Entry 2OTJ (X-ray diffraction, 2.90 A resolution); this record covers chains 0 and R of the 31 polymer chains in the assembly.

# Chain 0
Molecule: 23S ribosomal RNA
Organism: Haloarcula marismortui
Sequence (2922 nucleotides; row label = number of the first residue in the row):
     2 UUGGCUACUA UGCCAGCUGG UGGAUUGCUC GGCUCAGGCG CUGAUGAAGG ACGUGCCAAG
    62 CUGCGAUAAG CCAUGGGGAG CCGCACGGAG GCGAAGAACC AUGGAUUUCC GAAUGAGAAU
   122 CUCUCUAACA AUUGCUUCGC GCAAUGAGGA ACCCCGAGAA CUGAAACAUC UCAGUAUCGG
   182 GAGGAACAGA AAACGCAAUG UGAUGUCGUU AGUAACCGCG AGUGAACGCG AUACAGCCCA
   242 AACCGAAGCC CUCACGGGCA AUGUGGUGUC AGGGCUACCU CUCAUCAGCC GACCGUCUCG
   302 ACGAAGUCUC UUGGAACAGA GCGUGAUACA GGGUGACAAC CCCGUACUCG AGACCAGUAC
   362 GACGUGCGGU AGUGCCAGAG UAGCGGGGGU UGGAUAUCCC UCGCGAAUAA CGCAGGCAUC
   422 GACUGCGAAG GCUAAACACA ACCUGAGACC GAUAGUGAAC AAGUAGUGUG AACGAACGCU
   482 GCAAAGUACC CUCAGAAGGG AGGCGAAAUA GAGCAUGAAA UCAGUUGGCG AUCGAGCGAC
   542 AGGGCAUACA AGGUCCCUCG ACGAAUGACC GACGCGCGAG CGUCCAGUAA GACUCACGGG
   602 AAGCCGAUGU UCUGUCGUAC GUUUUGAAAA ACGAGCCAGG GAGUGUGUCU GCAUGGCAAG
   662 UCUAACCGGA GUAUCCGGGG AGGCACAGGG AAACCGACAU GGCCGCAGGG CUUUGCCCGA
   722 GGGCCGCCGU CUUCAAGGGC GGGGAGCCAU GUGGACACGA CCCGAAUCCG GACGAUCUAC
   782 GCAUGGACAA GAUGAAGCGU GCCGAAAGGC ACGUGGAAGU CUGUUAGAGU UGGUGUCCUA
   842 CAAUACCCUC UCGUGAUCUA UGUGUAGGGG UGAAAGGCCC AUCGAGUCCG GCAACAGCUG
   902 GUUCCAAUCG AAACAUGUCG AAGCAUGACC UCCGCCGAGG UAGUCUGUGA GGUAGAGCGA
   962 CCGAUUGGUG UGUCCGCCUC CGAGAGGAGU CGGCACACCU GUCAAACUCC AAACUUACAG
  1022 ACGCCGUUUG ACGCGGGGAU UCCGGUGCGC GGGGUAAGCC UGUGUACCAG GAGGGGAACA
  1082 ACCCAGAGAU AGGUUAAGGU CCCCAAGUGU GGAUUAAGUG UAAUCCUCUG AAGGUGGUCU
  1142 CGAGCCCUAG ACAGCCGGGA GGUGAGCUUA GAAGCAGCUA CCCUCUAAGA AAAGCGUAAC
  1202 AGCUUACCGG CCGAGGUUUG AGGCGCCCAA AAUGAUCGGG ACUCAAAUCC ACCACCGAGA
  1262 CCUGUCCGUA CCACUCAUAC UGGUAAUCGA GUAGAUUGGC GCUCUAAUUG GAUGGAAGUA
  1322 GGGGUGAAAA CUCCUAUGGA CCGAUUAGUG ACGAAAAUCC UGGCCAUAGU AGCAGCGAUA
  1382 GUCGGGUGAG AACCCCGACG GCCUAAUGGA UAAGGGUUCC UCAGCACUGC UGAUCAGCUG
  1442 AGGGUUAGCC GGUCCUAAGU CAUACCGCAA CUCGACUAUG ACGAAAUGGG AAACGGGUUA
  1502 AUAUUCCCGU GCCACUAUGC AGUGAAAGUU GACGCCCUGG GGUCGAUCAC GCUGGGCAUU
  1562 CGCCCAGUCG AACCGUCCAA CUCCGUGGAA GCCGUAAUGG CAGGAAGCGG ACGAACGGCG
  1622 GCAUAGGGAA ACGUGAUUCA ACCUGGGGCC CAUGAAAAGA CGAGCAUAGU GUCCGUACCG
  1682 AGAACCGACA CAGGUGUCCA UGGCGGCGAA AGCCAAGGCC UGUCGGGAGC AACCAACGUU
  1742 AGGGAAUUCG GCAAGUUAGU CCCGUACCUU CGGAAGAAGG GAUGCCUGCU CCGGAACGGA
  1802 GCAGGUCGCA GUGACUCGGA AGCUCGGACU GUCUAGUAAC AACAUAGGUG ACCGCAAAUC
  1862 CGCAAGGACU CGUACGGUCA CUGAAUCCUG CCCAGUGCAG GUAUCUGAAC ACCUCGUACA
  1922 AGAGGACGAA GGACCUGUCA ACGGCGGGGG UAACUAUGAC CCUCUUAAGG UAGCGUAGUA
  1982 CCUUGCCGCA UCAGUAGCGG CUUGCAUGAA UGGAUUAACC AGAGCUUCAC UGUCCCAACG
  2042 UUGGGCCCGG UGAACUGUAC AUUCCAGUGC GGAGUCUGGA GACACCCAGG GGGAAGCGAA
  2102 GACCCUAUGG AGCUUUACUG CAGGCUGUCG CUGAGACGUG GUCGCCGAUG UGCAGCAUAG
  2162 GUAGGAGACA CUACACAGGU ACCCGCGCUA GCGGGCCACC GAGUCAACAG UGAAAUACUA
  2222 CCCGUCGGUG ACUGCGACUC UCACUCCGGG AGGAGGACAC CGAUAGCCGG GCAGUUUGAC
  2282 UGGGGCGGUA CGCGCUCGAA AAGAUAUCGA GCGCGCCCUA UGGCUAUCUC AGCCGGGACA
  2342 GAGACCCGGC GAAGAGUGCA AGAGCAAAAG AUAGCUUGAC AGUGUUCUUC CCAACGAGGA
  2402 ACGCUGACGC GAAAGCGUGG UCUAGCGAAC CAAUUAGCCU GCUUGAUGCG GGCAAUUGAU
  2462 GACAGAAAAG CUACCCUAGG GAUAACAGAG UCGUCACUCG CAAGAGCACA UAUCGACCGA
  2522 GUGGCUUGCU ACCUCGAUGU CGGUUCCCUC CAUCCUGCCC GUGCAGAAGC GGGCAAGGGU
  2582 GAGGUUGUUC GCCUAUUAAA GGAGGUCGUG AGCUGGGUUU AGACCGUCGU GAGACAGGUC
  2642 GGCUGCUAUC UACUGGGUGU GUAAUGGUGU CUGACAAGAA CGACCGUAUA GUACGAGAGG
  2702 AACUACGGUU GGUGGCCACU GGUGUACCGG UUGUUCGAGA GAGCACGUGC CGGGUAGCCA
  2762 CGCCACACGG GGUAAGAGCU GAACGCAUCU AAGCUCGAAA CCCACUUGGA AAAGAGACAC
  2822 CGCCGAGGUC CCGCGUACAA GACGCGGUCG AUAGACUCGG GGUGUGCGCG UCGAGGUAAC
  2882 GAGACGUUAA GCCCACGAGC ACUAACAGAC CAAAGCCAUC AU
Not modelled in the structure: 2-9, 126-127, 715, 971-998, 1560, 1952-1963, 2137-2236, 2339-2343, 2665-2666, 2915-2923
Differences from the reference sequence: conflict C560 (U3155 in 3377779); modified residue (628, 2587-2588, 2619, 2621)
Modified positions: 1MA (6-hydro-1-methyladenosine-5'-monophosphate) at position 628, OMU (o2'-methyluridine 5'-monophosphate) at position 2587, OMG (o2'-methylguanosine-5'-monophosphate) at position 2588, UR3 (3-methyluridine-5'-monophoshate) at position 2619, PSU (pseudouridine-5'-monophosphate) at position 2621
Bound ions: Mg2+ site 1 near G28 (its only coordinating residue here); Na+ site 1: C40, G41; Na+ site 2: G56, A59, G61; Na+ site 3: G66, U107, U108; Mg2+ site 2 near U115 (its only coordinating residue here); Na+ site 4: C141, G142; Na+ site 5 near U146 (its only coordinating residue here); Mg2+ site 3: C162, U2276; K+ site 1: U163, U172; Mg2+ site 4: A165, A167, C168; Na+ site 6: A165, A166, A167; Mg2+ site 5 near A166 (its only coordinating residue here); 64 more Na+ sites not listed; 78 more Mg2+ sites not listed; 1 more K+ sites not listed
Ligand contacts: 13-deoxytedanolide (13T): A2430, C2431, C2432, G2459, A2460
From the paper describing this entry:
  - binding site for 13-deoxytedanolide: C2431, G2459, A2460

# Chain R
Protein: 50S ribosomal protein L22P
Organism: Haloarcula marismortui
UniProt: P10970 (RL22_HALMA); residues 0-154 here correspond to UniProt positions 1-155 (UniProt number = residue number + 1)
Chain sequence (155 residues; numbered 0 to 154; the number before each row is that of its first residue; numbering starts at 0):
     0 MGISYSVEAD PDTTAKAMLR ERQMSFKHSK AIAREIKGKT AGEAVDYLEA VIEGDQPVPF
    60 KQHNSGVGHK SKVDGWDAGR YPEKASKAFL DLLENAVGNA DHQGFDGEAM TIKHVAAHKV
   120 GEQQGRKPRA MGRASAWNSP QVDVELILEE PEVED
Not modelled in the structure: 0, 151-154
Bound ions: Na+ site 1: Gln-61, Asn-63; Mg2+: Gly-65 (shared with C2048(0) of chain 0); Na+ site 2: Ser-70, Val-72; Na+ site 3: Val-72, Trp-75 (shared with U2659(0), G2660(0) of chain 0)

# How chain 0 and chain R interact
Pairs across the interface (134):
  A11(0) with Lys-60(R), hydrogen bond to the phosphate; Gly-74(R), sugar contact; Trp-75(R), sugar contact
  U12(0) with Lys-60(R), salt bridge to the phosphate; Trp-75(R), sugar contact
  G13(0) with Gln-61(R), phosphate contact
  U19(0) with Ser-5(R), hydrogen bond to the sugar
  G20(0) with Ile-2(R), sugar contact; Ser-3(R), hydrogen bond to the sugar; Ser-5(R), sugar contact; His-117(R), base contact
  G21(0) with Gly-1(R), sugar contact; Ile-2(R), sugar contact; Ser-3(R), hydrogen bond to the phosphate
  U22(0) with Gly-1(R), hydrogen bond to the phosphate; Val-119(R), sugar contact
  C492(0) with His-101(R), hydrogen bond to the sugar
  C494(0) with Glu-93(R), sugar contact
  G499(0) with Arg-19(R), phosphate contact; Asn-94(R), hydrogen bond to the base
  G500(0) with Tyr-4(R), phosphate contact; Ala-16(R), sugar contact; Met-17(R), hydrogen bond to the sugar; Arg-19(R), salt bridge to the phosphate; Asn-94(R), hydrogen bond to the sugar; Asn-98(R), base contact
  G501(0) with Tyr-4(R), hydrogen bond to the phosphate; Lys-15(R), sugar contact; Met-17(R), phosphate contact; Asn-98(R), sugar contact; Gln-102(R), sugar contact
  U510(0) with Ser-3(R), base contact
  C523(0) with Phe-25(R), sugar contact; Lys-29(R), phosphate contact
  A524(0) with Phe-25(R), sugar contact; Lys-29(R), salt bridge to the phosphate; Gln-61(R), phosphate contact; Ala-115(R), sugar contact; Ala-116(R), hydrogen bond to the sugar; His-117(R), hydrogen bond to the base
  G525(0) with Arg-33(R), salt bridge to the phosphate; Lys-36(R), phosphate contact; His-113(R), hydrogen bond to the sugar; Ala-115(R), sugar contact
  U526(0) with Lys-36(R), salt bridge to the phosphate
  U840(0) with Arg-128(R), hydrogen bond to the sugar; Ala-129(R), phosphate contact; Arg-132(R), hydrogen bond to the sugar
  A841(0) with Arg-128(R), salt bridge to the phosphate; Ala-129(R), hydrogen bond to the phosphate; Met-130(R), base contact
  A843(0) with Arg-128(R), phosphate contact; Ala-129(R), phosphate contact
  A844(0) with Ala-129(R), phosphate contact; Met-130(R), hydrogen bond to the phosphate; Gly-131(R), base contact
  A1369(0) with Lys-26(R), hydrogen bond to the sugar; Ser-64(R), hydrogen bond to the phosphate
  G1370(0) with Ser-24(R), hydrogen bond to the base; Lys-26(R), salt bridge to the phosphate; His-27(R), base contact; His-62(R), salt bridge to the phosphate; Asn-63(R), hydrogen bond to the phosphate; Ser-64(R), hydrogen bond to the phosphate; Arg-79(R), sugar contact; Pro-139(R), base contact
  U1371(0) with Arg-79(R), salt bridge to the phosphate
  A1372(0) with Trp-136(R), base contact
  G1373(0) with Trp-136(R), base contact
  C1428(0) with Gln-22(R), hydrogen bond to the phosphate; Gln-122(R), hydrogen bond to the phosphate
  C1431(0) with Lys-126(R), hydrogen bond to the base
  A1689(0) with Pro-127(R), base contact; Arg-128(R), hydrogen bond to the base; Gly-131(R), base contact; Arg-132(R), hydrogen bond to the base; Ala-133(R), base contact
  C1690(0) with Pro-127(R), base contact
  C2048(0) with Gly-65(R), phosphate contact; Lys-69(R), hydrogen bond to the phosphate
  C2049(0) with Val-66(R), phosphate contact; Lys-69(R), salt bridge to the phosphate; Gly-78(R), phosphate contact; Arg-79(R), salt bridge to the phosphate; Tyr-80(R), phosphate contact
  G2050(0) with Arg-79(R), salt bridge to the phosphate; Tyr-80(R), hydrogen bond to the phosphate; Pro-81(R), phosphate contact; Glu-82(R), hydrogen bond to the sugar
  G2051(0) with His-27(R), phosphate contact; Pro-81(R), phosphate contact; Glu-82(R), hydrogen bond to the phosphate; Lys-83(R), hydrogen bond to the phosphate
  U2052(0) with Lys-83(R), salt bridge to the phosphate; Trp-136(R), sugar contact
  G2053(0) with Trp-136(R), sugar contact; Asn-137(R), hydrogen bond to the phosphate; Ser-138(R), hydrogen bond to the phosphate
  A2054(0) with Arg-128(R), hydrogen bond to the base; Ser-134(R), hydrogen bond to the sugar; Ala-135(R), hydrogen bond to the sugar; Trp-136(R), sugar contact; Asn-137(R), hydrogen bond to the phosphate
  A2055(0) with Arg-128(R), sugar contact; Arg-132(R), hydrogen bond to the sugar; Ser-134(R), sugar contact; Ala-135(R), phosphate contact
  C2086(0) with Trp-75(R), sugar contact
  C2087(0) with His-68(R), hydrogen bond to the sugar; Asp-76(R), sugar contact
  C2088(0) with Asn-63(R), phosphate contact; Ser-64(R), phosphate contact; Gly-65(R), hydrogen bond to the phosphate; Val-66(R), sugar contact; His-68(R), sugar contact
  A2089(0) with Gly-65(R), phosphate contact
  U2648(0) with Arg-128(R), hydrogen bond to the base
  G2657(0) with His-68(R), base contact
  G2658(0) with His-68(R), hydrogen bond to the sugar; Asp-76(R), hydrogen bond to the base
  U2659(0) with Trp-75(R), hydrogen bond to the sugar; Asp-76(R), hydrogen bond to the sugar
  G2660(0) with Val-72(R), phosphate contact; Asp-73(R), phosphate contact; Gly-74(R), hydrogen bond to the phosphate; Trp-75(R), phosphate contact
  C2831(0) with Lys-71(R), phosphate contact
  C2832(0) with Lys-71(R), salt bridge to the phosphate
  A2841(0) with Gly-67(R), sugar contact; His-68(R), hydrogen bond to the sugar; Lys-69(R), sugar contact
  G2842(0) with His-68(R), sugar contact; Ser-70(R), phosphate contact
  A2843(0) with Ser-70(R), phosphate contact
Interface residues without a listed pair, chain 0 (59 interface residues in all): C491, U493, A502, U1368, A1427, U1429, C2056
Interface residues without a listed pair, chain R (69 interface residues in all): Val-6, Met-23, Ala-84, Lys-118

# Overview
The interface between chain 0 and chain R involves 59 residues on one side and 69 on the other, with 48
hydrogen bonds and 14 salt bridges. Polar pairs include G499(0)/Asn-94(R), A524(0)/His-117(R) and
G1370(0)/Ser-24(R). Chain 0 binds 13-deoxytedanolide. From the paper: a binding site for 13-deoxytedanolide at
C2431(0), G2459(0) and A2460(0).
Here chain 0 is 23S ribosomal RNA and chain R is 50S ribosomal protein L22P, both from Haloarcula marismortui.
Entry 2OTJ (13-deoxytedanolide bound to the large subunit of Haloarcula marismortui) was determined by X-ray
diffraction, deposited together with 2OTL.
